PDB entry 5OKC | X-ray diffraction, 2.30 A resolution | chains A and I of the 3 polymer chains in the assembly

Chain A:
Name: Sister chromatid cohesion protein DCC1
Organism: Saccharomyces cerevisiae S288c
UniProt: P25559 (DCC1_YEAST); numbering as in UniProt (aligned over 1-380)
Sequence (380 residues; numbered 1 to 380; the number before each row is that of its first residue):
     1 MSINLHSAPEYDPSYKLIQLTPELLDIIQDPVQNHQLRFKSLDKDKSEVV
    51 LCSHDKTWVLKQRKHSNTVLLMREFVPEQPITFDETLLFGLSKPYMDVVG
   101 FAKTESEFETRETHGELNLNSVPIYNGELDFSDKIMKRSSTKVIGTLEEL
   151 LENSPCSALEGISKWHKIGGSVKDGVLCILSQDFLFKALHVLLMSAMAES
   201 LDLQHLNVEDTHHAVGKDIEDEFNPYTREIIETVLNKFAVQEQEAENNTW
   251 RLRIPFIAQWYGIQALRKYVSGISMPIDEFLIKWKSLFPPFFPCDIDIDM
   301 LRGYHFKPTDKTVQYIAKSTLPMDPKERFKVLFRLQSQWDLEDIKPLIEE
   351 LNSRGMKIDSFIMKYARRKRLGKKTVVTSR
Disordered / not traced: 1, 244-247, 370-374, 380
Modified / non-standard residues: Mse1 (selenomethionine); Mse72, Mse96, Mse136, Mse194, Mse197, Mse275, Mse300, Mse323, Mse356, Mse363 (selenomethionine; parent Met)

Chain I:
Name: Chromosome transmission fidelity protein 18
Organism: Saccharomyces cerevisiae S288c
UniProt: P49956 (CTF18_YEAST); residues 136-162 here correspond to UniProt positions 715-741 (UniProt number = residue number + 579)
Sequence (27 residues; each row starts with the number of its first residue):
   136 TVKIWVKYNEGFSNAVRKNVTWNNLWE

How chain A and chain I interact:
Pairs across the interface (40; chain A residue first):
  Pro13(A) - Glu162(I)
  Lys16(A) - Asn159(I)
  Lys16(A) - Leu160(I)  hydrogen bond (side chain-backbone)
  Lys16(A) - Glu162(I)  salt bridge
  Phe39(A) - Trp157(I)
  Ser41(A) - Trp157(I)
  Asp43(A) - Trp157(I)
  Lys44(A) - Thr156(I)
  Lys44(A) - Trp157(I)  hydrogen bond (backbone-backbone)
  Lys44(A) - Asn158(I)  hydrogen bond (backbone-side chain)
  Asp45(A) - Thr156(I)
  Asp45(A) - Asn158(I)
  Lys46(A) - Thr156(I)
  Ser47(A) - Val155(I)
  Ser47(A) - Thr156(I)
  Glu48(A) - Val155(I)
  Val49(A) - Val155(I)  hydrogen bond (backbone-backbone)
  Leu60(A) - Val155(I)
  Lys61(A) - Lys153(I)
  Lys61(A) - Asn154(I)  hydrogen bond
  Lys61(A) - Val155(I)
  Gln62(A) - Arg152(I)
  Gln62(A) - Lys153(I)  hydrogen bond (backbone-backbone)
  Gln62(A) - Val155(I)
  Arg63(A) - Asn149(I)
  Arg63(A) - Ala150(I)  hydrogen bond (side chain-backbone)
  Arg63(A) - Val151(I)
  Arg63(A) - Arg152(I)
  Lys64(A) - Asn149(I)
  Lys64(A) - Ala150(I)  hydrogen bond (backbone-backbone)
  His65(A) - Phe147(I)
  His65(A) - Ser148(I)
  His65(A) - Asn149(I)
  Ser66(A) - Asn144(I)  hydrogen bond (backbone-side chain)
  Ser66(A) - Phe147(I)
  Ser66(A) - Ser148(I)  hydrogen bond (side chain-backbone)
  Asn67(A) - Phe147(I)
  Phe108(A) - Val155(I)  hydrophobic
  Phe108(A) - Leu160(I)  hydrophobic
  Glu109(A) - Arg152(I)  salt bridge
Other interface residues (no listed pair), chain A (23 interface residues in all): Lys40, Arg111
Other interface residues (no listed pair), chain I (18 interface residues in all): Gly146, Trp161

In short:
23 residues of chain A face 18 of chain I across their interface, with 10 hydrogen bonds and 2 salt bridges.
Polar contacts include Lys16(A)-Glu162(I), Glu109(A)-Arg152(I) and Lys16(A)-Leu160(I).
Here chain A is Sister chromatid cohesion protein DCC1 and chain I is Chromosome transmission fidelity protein
18, both from Saccharomyces cerevisiae S288c. Entry 5OKC (Crystal structure of the Ctf18-1-8 module from
Ctf18-RFC) was determined by X-ray diffraction, deposited together with 5OKI.
